8UKM - chains A and B; structure by electron microscopy, 4.20 A resolution (low resolution: residue-level contacts below are approximate; hydrogen-bond / salt-bridge calls are withheld).

[Chain A]
Name: T33-ml30-redesigned-tandem-BMC-T-fold
Source organism: synthetic construct
Sequence (194 residues; each row starts with the number of its first residue):
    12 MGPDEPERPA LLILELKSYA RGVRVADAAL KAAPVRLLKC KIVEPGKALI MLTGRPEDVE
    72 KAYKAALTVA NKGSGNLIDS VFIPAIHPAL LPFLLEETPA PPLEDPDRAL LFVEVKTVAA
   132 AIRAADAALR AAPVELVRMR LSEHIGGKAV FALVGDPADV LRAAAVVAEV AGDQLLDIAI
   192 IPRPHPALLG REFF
Unresolved in the structure: 12-18, 204-205

[Chain B]
Name: T33-ml30-redesigned-4-OT-fold
Source organism: synthetic construct
Sequence (136 residues; numbered 1 to 136; the number before each row is that of its first residue):
     1 MPMLVVYVPE GYSEAQKRAL LFRLAAAVVE ATGTPLENVR IILTTYAPAD VLLGGAIGVP
    61 LVVILVYLLE GLSPEQKAAL VKALTAAAAE ALGVDPENIR VILVPVPPEN FGVGNGKTAA
   121 EAGGSHHWGG HHHHHH
Unresolved in the structure: 1-2, 112-136

[Chain A / chain B interface]
Contacting residue pairs (5; chain A residue first):
  Leu172(A) - Ala25(B)
  Leu172(A) - Ala26(B)
  Ile189(A) - Phe22(B)
  Pro193(A) - Glu37(B)
  Arg194(A) - Glu37(B)
Also at the interface, not in a pair above, chain A (12 interface residues in all): Pro168, Ala169, Arg173, Ala175, Ala176, Ala179, Gly183, Leu186
Also at the interface, not in a pair above, chain B (11 interface residues in all): Ala15, Arg18, Ala19, Arg23, Val29, Glu30, Leu36

[Summary]
12 residues of chain A and 11 residues of chain B are in contact.
Chain A is T33-ml30-redesigned-tandem-BMC-T-fold and chain B is T33-ml30-redesigned-4-OT-fold, both from
synthetic construct; the structure, T33-ml30 - Designed Tetrahedral Protein Cage Using Machine Learning
Algorithms, was determined by electron microscopy (same publication as 8UF0, 8UI2, 8UJA, 8UMP, 8UMR and 8UN1).
